PDB entry 5F5F | X-ray diffraction, 3.00 A resolution | chains A and B

# Chain A
Molecule: Roquin-1
Source organism: Mus musculus
Notes: fragment: ROQ domain
UniProt: Q4VGL6 (RC3H1_MOUSE); residue numbers follow UniProt; this construct covers 171-360
Amino-acid sequence (190 residues; each row starts with the number of its first residue):
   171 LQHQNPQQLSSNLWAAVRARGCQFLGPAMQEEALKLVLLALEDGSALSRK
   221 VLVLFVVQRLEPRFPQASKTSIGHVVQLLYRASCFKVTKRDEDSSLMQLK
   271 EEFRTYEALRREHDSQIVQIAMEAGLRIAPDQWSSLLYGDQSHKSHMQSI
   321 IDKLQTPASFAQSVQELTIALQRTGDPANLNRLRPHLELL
Not modelled in the structure: 171-174, 327-360

# Chain B
Molecule: 20-nt RNA strand
Source organism: Mus musculus
Sequence (20 nucleotides; each row starts with the number of its first residue):
     1 UGACUGCGUUUUAGGAGUUA
What the authors report for this chain:
  - contacts within the chain: G6-G15

# Chain A / chain B interface
Residue-residue contacts (28; chain A residue first):
  Arg188(A) with A3(B), salt bridge to the phosphate
  Arg190(A) with G14(B), salt bridge to the phosphate
  Arg219(A) with C7(B), base contact; G8(B), hydrogen bond to the base; U9(B), base contact
  Lys220(A) with C7(B), salt bridge to the phosphate
  Ser238(A) with C4(B), hydrogen bond to the phosphate; U5(B), phosphate contact
  Lys239(A) with U5(B), hydrogen bond to the phosphate; G6(B), salt bridge to the phosphate
  Thr240(A) with C4(B), phosphate contact; U5(B), hydrogen bond to the phosphate
  Gln247(A) with U9(B), hydrogen bond to the base
  Leu249(A) with U10(B), base contact
  Tyr250(A) with U9(B), stacking on the base; U10(B), hydrogen bond to the phosphate; U12(B), hydrogen bond to the base
  Arg251(A) with U12(B), base contact; A13(B), phosphate contact; G14(B), salt bridge to the phosphate
  Ser253(A) with U10(B), base contact; U12(B), hydrogen bond to the base
  Cys254(A) with U10(B), hydrogen bond to the base
  Phe255(A) with U10(B), hydrogen bond to the base
  Val257(A) with U10(B), sugar contact
  Lys259(A) with U9(B), salt bridge to the phosphate; U10(B), salt bridge to the phosphate
  Ser264(A) with G8(B), hydrogen bond to the phosphate
Also at the interface, not in a pair above, chain A (23 interface residues in all): Ala189, Gly191, Ser241, Asp263, Ser265, Lys270
Also at the interface, not in a pair above, chain B (12 interface residues in all): U11

# Summary
23 residues of chain A and 12 residues of chain B are in contact, with 11 hydrogen bonds, 7 salt bridges and 1
aromatic stacking contact. Among the polar pairs are Arg219(A)-G8(B), Gln247(A)-U9(B) and Tyr250(A)-U12(B).
From the paper: contacts within the chain involving G6(B) and G15(B).
Here chain A is Roquin-1 and chain B is a 20-nt RNA strand, both from Mus musculus. Entry 5F5F (X-ray
structure of Roquin ROQ domain in complex with a Selex-derived hexa-loop RNA motif) was determined by X-ray
diffraction (same publication as 5F5H).
